Entry 9GM9 (electron microscopy, 7.80 A resolution (low resolution: residue-level contacts below are approximate; hydrogen-bond / salt-bridge calls are withheld)); this record covers chains A and C of the 11 polymer chains in the assembly.

[Chain A]
Molecule: Chromosome partition protein MukB
Source organism: Photorhabdus thracensis
UniProt: A0A0F7LRY2 (A0A0F7LRY2_9GAMM); residues 1-1482 here = UniProt positions 1-1482
Sequence (1482 residues; row label = number of the first residue in the row):
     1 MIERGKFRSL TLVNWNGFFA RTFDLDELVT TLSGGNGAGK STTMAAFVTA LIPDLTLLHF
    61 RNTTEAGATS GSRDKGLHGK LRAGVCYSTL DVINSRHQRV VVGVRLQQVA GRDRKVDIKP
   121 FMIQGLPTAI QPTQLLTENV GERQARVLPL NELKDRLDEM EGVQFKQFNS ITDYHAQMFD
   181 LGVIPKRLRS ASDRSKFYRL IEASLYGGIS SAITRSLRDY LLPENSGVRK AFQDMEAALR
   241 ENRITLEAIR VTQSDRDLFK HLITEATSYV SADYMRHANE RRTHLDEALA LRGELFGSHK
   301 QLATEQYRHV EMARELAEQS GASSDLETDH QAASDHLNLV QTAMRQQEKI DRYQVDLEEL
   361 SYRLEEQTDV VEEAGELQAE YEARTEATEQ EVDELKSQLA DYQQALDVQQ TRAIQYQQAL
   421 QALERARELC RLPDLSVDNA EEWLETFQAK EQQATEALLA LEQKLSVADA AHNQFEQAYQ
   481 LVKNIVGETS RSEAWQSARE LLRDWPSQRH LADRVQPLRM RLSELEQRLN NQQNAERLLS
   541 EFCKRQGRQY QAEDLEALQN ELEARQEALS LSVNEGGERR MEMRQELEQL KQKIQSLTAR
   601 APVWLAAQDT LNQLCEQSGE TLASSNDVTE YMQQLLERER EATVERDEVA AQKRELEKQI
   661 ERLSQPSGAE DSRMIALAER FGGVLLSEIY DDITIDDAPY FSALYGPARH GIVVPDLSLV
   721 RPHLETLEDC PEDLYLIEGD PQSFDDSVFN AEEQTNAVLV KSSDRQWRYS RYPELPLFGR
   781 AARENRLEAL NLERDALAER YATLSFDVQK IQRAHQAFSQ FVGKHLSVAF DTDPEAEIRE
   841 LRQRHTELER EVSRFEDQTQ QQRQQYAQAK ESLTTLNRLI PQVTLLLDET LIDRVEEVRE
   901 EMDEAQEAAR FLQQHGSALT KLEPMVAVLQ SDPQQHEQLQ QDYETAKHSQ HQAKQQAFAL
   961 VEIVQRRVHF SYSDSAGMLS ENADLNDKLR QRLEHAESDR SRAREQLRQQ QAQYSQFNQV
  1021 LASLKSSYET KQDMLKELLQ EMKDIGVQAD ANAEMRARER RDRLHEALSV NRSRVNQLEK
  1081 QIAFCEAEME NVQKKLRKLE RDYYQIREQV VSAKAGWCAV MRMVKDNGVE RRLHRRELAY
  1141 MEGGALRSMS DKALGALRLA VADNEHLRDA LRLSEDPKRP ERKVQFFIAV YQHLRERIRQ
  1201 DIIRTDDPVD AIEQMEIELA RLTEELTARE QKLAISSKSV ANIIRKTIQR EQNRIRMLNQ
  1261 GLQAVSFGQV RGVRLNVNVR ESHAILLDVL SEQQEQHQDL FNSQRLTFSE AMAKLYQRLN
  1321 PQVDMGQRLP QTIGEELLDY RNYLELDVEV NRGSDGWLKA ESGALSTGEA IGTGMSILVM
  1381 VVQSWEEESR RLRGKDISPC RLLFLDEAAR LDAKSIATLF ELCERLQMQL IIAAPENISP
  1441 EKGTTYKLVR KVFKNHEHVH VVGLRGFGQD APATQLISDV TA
Not modelled in the structure: 1, 312-565, 868-1081, 1469-1482
Bound ions: Mg2+: Ser41 (together with ATP)
Ligand contacts:
  - ATP (adenosine-5'-triphosphate), molecule 1: Gly35, Asn36, Gly37, Ala38, Gly39, Lys40, Ser41, Thr42, Gly76, Gly79, Lys80, Glu1407, Arg1450
  - ATP, molecule 2: Gln1269, Arg1352, Gly1363, Ala1364, Leu1365, Ser1366, Thr1367, Gly1368, Glu1369

[Chain C]
Molecule: Chromosome partition protein MukF
Source organism: Photorhabdus thracensis
UniProt: A0A0F7LMQ4 (A0A0F7LMQ4_9GAMM); residues 1-440 here = UniProt positions 1-440
Sequence (440 residues; each row starts with the number of its first residue):
     1 MSEYSQTVPE LVSWARKNDF SISLPVERLA FLMAIAVLNS ERLDGEMSEG ELIDAFREVC
    61 KGFEQTAESV AVRANNAIND MVRQKLLNRF TSELADGNAI YRLTPLGISI SDYYIRQREF
   121 STLRLSMQLS IVANELHRAA EAAEEGGDEF HWHRNVFAPL KYSVAEIFDS IDMSQRLMDE
   181 QQNFVKEDIA ALLNQDWQAA IANCEQLLSE TSGTLRELQD TLEAAGDKLQ ANLLRIQDAN
   241 MGSGGSELVD KLVFDLQSKL DRIISWGQQA IDLWIGYDRH VHKFIRTAID MDKNRIFSQR
   301 LRQSVQHYFD NPWTLTVANA ERLLDMRDEE LALRNEEVTG ELPLELEYEE FSEINDQLAA
   361 MIEKALLVYQ QEQRPLDLGA VLRDYLAQHP LPRHFDVARI LVDQAVRLGV AEADFSGLPA
   421 EWLAINDYGA KVQAHVIDTY

[Chain A / chain C interface]
Contacting residue pairs (38):
  Arg21(A) with Asp414(C)
  Asp24(A) with Trp422(C)
  Thr133(A) with Gly417(C); Pro419(C)
  Gln134(A) with Gly417(C); Leu418(C)
  Arg143(A) with Glu412(C)
  Gln144(A) with Phe415(C)
  Ala145(A) with Phe415(C)
  Glu1436(A) with Arg399(C)
  Ser1439(A) with Phe395(C); Arg399(C)
  Pro1440(A) with Phe395(C)
  Glu1441(A) with Phe395(C)
  Tyr1446(A) with Trp422(C)
  Lys1447(A) with Asp403(C)
  Val1449(A) with Val406(C)
  Lys1451(A) with Val406(C); Gly409(C); Val410(C)
  Phe1453(A) with Phe415(C)
  His1458(A) with Phe415(C)
  His1460(A) with Val406(C)
  Val1462(A) with Val402(C); Val406(C); Gln433(C)
  Gly1463(A) with Trp422(C); Val432(C); Gln433(C)
  Leu1464(A) with Trp422(C); Lys431(C); Val432(C)
  Arg1465(A) with Trp422(C); Ala430(C); Lys431(C)
  Gly1466(A) with Gly429(C)
  Phe1467(A) with Phe395(C); Ala398(C)
Interface residues without a listed pair, chain A (29 interface residues in all): Phe19, Ala20, Gln131, Thr137, Thr1444
Interface residues without a listed pair, chain C (26 interface residues in all): His394, Arg407, Ala411, Tyr428, Ala434, Thr439

[Overview]
Chain A and chain C form an interface of 29 and 26 residues respectively. Bound to chain A: ATP.
Here chain A is Chromosome partition protein MukB and chain C is Chromosome partition protein MukF, both from
Photorhabdus thracensis. Entry 9GM9 (MukBEF in a DNA capture state) was determined by electron microscopy
together with 9GM6, 9GM7, 9GM8, 9GMA, 9GMB and 9GMD from the same study.
